Entry 1J09 (X-ray diffraction, 1.80 A resolution); this record covers chain A.

# Chain A
Protein: Glutamyl-tRNA synthetase
Source organism: Thermus thermophilus
Notes: EC 6.1.1.17
Reference sequence: P27000 (SYE_THET8); residue numbers follow UniProt; this construct covers 1-468
Chain sequence (468 residues; numbered 1 to 468; the number before each row is that of its first residue):
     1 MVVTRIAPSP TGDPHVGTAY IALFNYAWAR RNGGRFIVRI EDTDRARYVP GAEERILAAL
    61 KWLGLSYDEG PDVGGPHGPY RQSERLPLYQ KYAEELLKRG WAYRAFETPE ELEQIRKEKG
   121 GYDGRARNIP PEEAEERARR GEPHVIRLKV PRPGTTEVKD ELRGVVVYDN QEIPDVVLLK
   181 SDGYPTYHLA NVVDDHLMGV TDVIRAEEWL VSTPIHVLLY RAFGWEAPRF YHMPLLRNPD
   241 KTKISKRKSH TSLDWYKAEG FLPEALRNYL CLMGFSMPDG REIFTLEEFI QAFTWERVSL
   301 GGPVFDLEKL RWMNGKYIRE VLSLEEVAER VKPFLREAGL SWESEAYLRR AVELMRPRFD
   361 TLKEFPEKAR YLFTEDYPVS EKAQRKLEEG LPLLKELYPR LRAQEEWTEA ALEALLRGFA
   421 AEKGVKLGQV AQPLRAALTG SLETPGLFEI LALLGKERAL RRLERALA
Residues lining bound ligands:
  - ATP (adenosine-5'-triphosphate): Thr11, His15, Gly17, Thr18, Tyr20, Ala206, Glu208, Trp209, Leu235, Leu236, Lys243, Ile244, Ser245, Lys246, Arg247
  - glutamic acid (GLU): Arg5, Ala7, Pro8, Ser9, Glu41, Tyr187, Asn191, Arg205, Trp209
Reported in the primary citation:
  - binding site for ATP: His15 to Thr18, Tyr20, Glu208, Trp209, Leu235, Leu236, Lys243 to Arg247
  - Mg2+ coordination through a water molecule: Glu208, Lys243
  - binding site for glutamic acid: Arg5, Ala7, Ser9, Glu41, Tyr187, Asn191, Arg205
  - specificity-determining residues: Arg5, Tyr187, Asn191, Arg205
  - contacts within the chain: Asp44-Arg47
  - catalytic residues: Lys246 (proposed by the authors, not directly observed)

# In short
Ligands of chain A: glutamic acid and ATP. From the paper: the catalytic residue Lys246; a binding site for
ATP at His15, Tyr20 and Glu208 among others.
Chain A is Glutamyl-tRNA synthetase (Thermus thermophilus); the structure, Crystal structure of Thermus
thermophilus glutamyl-tRNA synthetase complexed with ATP and Glu, was determined by X-ray diffraction (same
publication as 1N75, 1N77 and 1N78).
